7C8G - chains A and B; structure by X-ray diffraction, 2.10 A resolution.

[Chain A (and B)]
Name: Alginate lyase AlyC3
Source organism: Psychromonas sp
Notes: chain B of this document is another copy of the same molecule, construct and numbering; everything in this record applies to it too
Sequence (264 residues; each row starts with the number of its first residue):
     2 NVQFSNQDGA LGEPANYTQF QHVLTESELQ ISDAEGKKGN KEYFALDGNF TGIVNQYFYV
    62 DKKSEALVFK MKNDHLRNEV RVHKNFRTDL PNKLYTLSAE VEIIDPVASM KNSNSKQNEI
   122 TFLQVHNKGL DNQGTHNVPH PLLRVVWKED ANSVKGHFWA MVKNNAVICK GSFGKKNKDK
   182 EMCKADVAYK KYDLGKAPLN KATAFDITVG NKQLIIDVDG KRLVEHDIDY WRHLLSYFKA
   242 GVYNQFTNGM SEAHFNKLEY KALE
Disulfide bonds: Cys170-Cys184
Ligand contacts: succinic acid (SIN): His76, Gln118, Pro140, His141, Pro142, Arg145, Lys171, Tyr190, Tyr244, Gln246
What the authors report for this chain:
  - catalytic residues: Arg78, Arg82, Gln125, His127, Tyr190, Tyr244
  - mutagenesis - Q125A, H127A, Y244A: abolished catalytic activity on PM
  - mutagenesis - R78A: decreased catalytic activity on PM
  - mutagenesis - Y44A, R82A, K129A, H141A, K171A, Y190A, Q246A: decreased catalytic activity

[How chain A and chain B interact]
Contacting residue pairs - 27 pairs, chain A then chain B:
  Arg88(A) with Lys213(B); Asp230(B), salt bridge; Arg233(B)
  Asp90(A) with Arg233(B), salt bridge
  Leu131(A) with Ala167(B)
  Thr136(A) with Val168(B); Asn178(B); Met183(B), hydrogen bond
  His137(A) with Val168(B); Ile169(B), hydrogen bond (side chain-backbone); Asn178(B), hydrogen bond
  Ala167(A) with Leu131(B)
  Val168(A) with Thr136(B); His137(B)
  Ile169(A) with His137(B), hydrogen bond (backbone-side chain)
  Phe174(A) with Phe174(B), hydrophobic
  Asn178(A) with His137(B), hydrogen bond
  Met183(A) with Asp132(B); Thr136(B)
  Lys213(A) with Arg88(B)
  Asp230(A) with Arg88(B), salt bridge
  Arg233(A) with Arg88(B); Asp90(B), salt bridge; Arg233(B), hydrogen bond (backbone-side chain); His234(B)
  His234(A) with Arg233(B); His234(B)
Interface residues without a listed pair, chain A (17 interface residues in all): Asp132, Gly135
Interface residues without a listed pair, chain B (17 interface residues in all): Lys177

[In short]
The chain A/chain B interface involves 17 residues from each chain, with 6 hydrogen bonds and 4 salt bridges.
Polar pairs include Arg88(A)-Asp230(B), Asp90(A)-Arg233(B) and Thr136(A)-Met183(B). The paper reports
catalytic residues Arg78(A), Arg82(A) and Gln125(A) among others; Y44A, R82A and K129A of chain A, among
others, reduce catalytic activity; 11 substitutions were tested in all.
Both chains are Alginate lyase AlyC3 (Psychromonas sp). Entry 7C8G (Structure of alginate lyase AlyC3) was
determined by X-ray diffraction (same publication as 7C8F).
